7YI9 - chains B and C of the 4 polymer chains in the assembly; structure by electron microscopy, 2.60 A resolution.

# Chain B
Molecule: MT-a70 family protein
Source organism: Tetrahymena thermophila SB210
UniProt: Q22GC0 (Q22GC0_TETTS); residues 1-372 here correspond to UniProt positions 57-428 (UniProt number = residue number + 56)
Chain sequence (372 residues; numbered 1 to 372; the number before each row is that of its first residue):
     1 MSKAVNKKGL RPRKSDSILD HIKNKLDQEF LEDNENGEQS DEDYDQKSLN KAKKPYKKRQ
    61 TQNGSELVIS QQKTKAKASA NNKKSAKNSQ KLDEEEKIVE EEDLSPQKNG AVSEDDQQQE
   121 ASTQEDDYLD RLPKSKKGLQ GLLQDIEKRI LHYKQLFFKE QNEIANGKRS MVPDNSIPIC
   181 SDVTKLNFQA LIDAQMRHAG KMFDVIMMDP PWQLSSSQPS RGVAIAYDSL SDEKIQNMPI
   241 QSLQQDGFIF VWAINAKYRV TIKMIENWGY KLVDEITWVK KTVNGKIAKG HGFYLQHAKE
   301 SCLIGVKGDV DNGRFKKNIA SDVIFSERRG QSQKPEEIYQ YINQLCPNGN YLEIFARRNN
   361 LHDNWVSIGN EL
Disordered / not traced: 1-139, 216-225
Residues lining bound ligands: S-adenosylmethionine (SAM): Ser-181, Asp-182, Val-183, Asp-209, Pro-210, Pro-211, Tyr-227, Asp-228, Leu-230, Ser-332, Gln-333, Lys-334, Glu-353, Phe-355, Ala-356, Arg-357, Asn-359, Asn-360, Gly-369, Asn-370, Glu-371
Reported in the primary citation:
  - binding site for S-adenosylmethionine: Asp-182, Val-183, Asp-209, Ser-332, Arg-357, Asn-360, Asn-370, Glu-371
  - catalytic residues: Asp-209 to Trp-212
  - mutagenesis - D209A: abolished catalytic activity
  - mutagenesis - K280E/K286E/K289E: decreased catalytic activity

# Chain C
Molecule: P1
Source organism: Tetrahymena thermophila SB210
UniProt: Q22VV9 (Q22VV9_TETTS); numbering as in UniProt (aligned over 1-360)
Chain sequence (360 residues; numbered 1 to 360; the number before each row is that of its first residue):
     1 MSLKKGKFQH NQSKSLWNYT LSPGWREEEV KILKSALQLF GIGKWKKIME SGCLPGKSIG
    61 QIYMQTQRLL GQQSLGDFMG LQIDLEAVFN QNMKKQDVLR KNNCIINTGD NPTKEERKRR
   121 IEQNRKIYGL SAKQIAEIKL PKVKKHAPQY MTLEDIENEK FTNLEILTHL YNLKAEIVRR
   181 LAEQGETIAQ PSIIKSLNNL NHNLEQNQNS NSSTETKVTL EQSGKKKYKV LAIEETELQN
   241 GPIATNSQKK SINGKRKNNR KINSDSEGNE EDISLEDIDS QESEINSEEI VEDDEEDEQI
   301 EEPSKIKKRK KNPEQESEED DIEEDQEEDE LVVNEEEIFE DDDDDEDNQD SSEDDDDDED
Disordered / not traced: 1-151, 184-360
Reported in the primary citation:
  - mutagenesis - K44E/K46E/K47E: decreased catalytic activity

# How chain B and chain C interact
Pairs across the interface (13; chain B residue first):
  Leu-142(B) / Arg-180(C)
  Leu-143(B) / Ile-177(C)  hydrophobic
  Ile-146(B) / Leu-170(C)  hydrophobic
  Ile-146(B) / Arg-180(C)
  Ile-150(B) / Leu-170(C)  hydrophobic
  Ile-150(B) / Lys-174(C)
  Tyr-153(B) / Glu-157(C)
  Tyr-153(B) / Leu-170(C)  hydrophobic
  Leu-156(B) / Asn-163(C)
  Phe-157(B) / Asn-163(C)  hydrogen bond (backbone-side chain)
  Phe-157(B) / Leu-164(C)  hydrophobic
  Glu-160(B) / Asn-163(C)
  Gln-161(B) / Asn-163(C)  hydrogen bond
Other interface residues (no listed pair), chain C (11 interface residues in all): Leu-153, Ile-166, Leu-167, Leu-181
The authors on this interface:
  - interface residues, chain B: Gln-140(B), Leu-143(B), Ile-146(B), Ile-150(B), Tyr-153(B)
  - interface residues, chain C: Leu-167(C), Leu-170(C), Ile-177(C), Leu-181(C)

# In short
Chain B and chain C form an interface of 9 and 11 residues respectively, with 2 hydrogen bonds. Among the
polar pairs are Phe-157(B)/Asn-163(C) and Gln-161(B)/Asn-163(C). Chain B binds S-adenosylmethionine. From the
paper: the catalytic residue Asp-209(B); D209A of chain B abolishes catalytic activity; 3 substitutions were
tested in all.
Here chain B is MT-a70 family protein and chain C is P1, both from Tetrahymena thermophila SB210. Entry 7YI9
(Cryo-EM structure of SAM-bound MTA1-MTA9-p1-p2 complex) was determined by electron microscopy, deposited
together with 7YI8.
